PDB entry 5CHN | X-ray diffraction, 2.05 A resolution | chains H and L

[Chain H]
Molecule: Antibody 5M16 Fab Heavy Chain
From: Homo sapiens
Notes: antibody fragment or engineered binder
Sequence (222 residues; row label = number of the first residue in the row):
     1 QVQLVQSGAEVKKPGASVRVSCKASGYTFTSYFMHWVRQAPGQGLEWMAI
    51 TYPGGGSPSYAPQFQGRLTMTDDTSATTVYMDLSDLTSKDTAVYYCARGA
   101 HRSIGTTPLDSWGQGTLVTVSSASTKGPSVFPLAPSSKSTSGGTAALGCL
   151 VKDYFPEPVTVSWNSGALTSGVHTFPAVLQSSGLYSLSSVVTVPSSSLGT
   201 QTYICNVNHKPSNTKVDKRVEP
Unresolved in the structure: 136-142
Disulfides: Cys-149/Cys-205

[Chain L]
Molecule: Antibody 5M16 Fab Light Chain
From: Homo sapiens
Notes: antibody fragment or engineered binder
Sequence (218 residues; numbered 2 to 219; the number before each row is that of its first residue):
     2 IVMTQTPLSLSVTPGQPASISCKSSQSLLHSDGKTYLYWYLQKPGQSPQL
    52 LIYEVSNRLSGVPDRFSGSGSGTDFTLKISRVETEDVGVYYCMQSIQVPL
   102 YTFGQGTRLEIKRTVAAPSVFIFPPSDEQLKSGTASVVCLLNNFYPREAK
   152 VQWKVDNALQSGNSQESVTEQDSKDSTYSLSSTLTLSKADYEKHKVYACE
   202 VTHQGLSSPVTKSFNRGE
Disulfides: Cys-23/Cys-93, Cys-140/Cys-200

[How chain H and chain L interact]
Pairs across the interface (63; chain H residue first):
  His-35(H) / Tyr-102(L)
  Gln-39(H) / Gln-43(L)  hydrogen bond
  Gln-39(H) / Tyr-92(L)  hydrogen bond
  Gln-43(H) / Tyr-92(L)
  Gly-44(H) / Tyr-92(L)
  Leu-45(H) / Pro-49(L)  hydrophobic
  Leu-45(H) / Tyr-92(L)  hydrophobic
  Leu-45(H) / Phe-104(L)
  Trp-47(H) / Met-94(L)
  Trp-47(H) / Pro-100(L)
  Trp-47(H) / Tyr-102(L)
  Trp-47(H) / Phe-104(L)
  Ile-50(H) / Val-99(L)  hydrophobic
  Ser-59(H) / Val-99(L)
  Ser-59(H) / Pro-100(L)
  Tyr-60(H) / Pro-100(L)
  Ala-61(H) / Pro-100(L)
  Pro-62(H) / Pro-100(L)
  Tyr-95(H) / Gln-43(L)  hydrogen bond
  Tyr-95(H) / Ser-48(L)
  Thr-106(H) / Tyr-102(L)  hydrogen bond
  Thr-107(H) / Tyr-39(L)  hydrogen bond
  Thr-107(H) / Ser-96(L)  hydrogen bond
  Thr-107(H) / Tyr-102(L)
  Pro-108(H) / Tyr-39(L)  hydrophobic
  Pro-108(H) / Tyr-41(L)
  Pro-108(H) / Leu-51(L)  hydrophobic
  Pro-108(H) / Tyr-54(L)  hydrophobic
  Leu-109(H) / Tyr-41(L)  hydrogen bond (backbone-side chain)
  Leu-109(H) / Leu-51(L)
  Trp-112(H) / Tyr-41(L)  hydrophobic
  Trp-112(H) / Pro-49(L)
  Gly-113(H) / Ser-48(L)  hydrogen bond (backbone-side chain)
  Phe-131(H) / Ser-127(L)
  Phe-131(H) / Gln-130(L)
  Pro-132(H) / Ser-127(L)
  Pro-132(H) / Glu-129(L)
  Leu-133(H) / Phe-124(L)
  Ala-134(H) / Phe-124(L)
  Thr-144(H) / Phe-122(L)
  Ala-146(H) / Phe-122(L)  hydrophobic
  Ala-146(H) / Phe-124(L)
  Leu-150(H) / Ser-137(L)
  Lys-152(H) / Gln-130(L)
  Lys-152(H) / Ser-137(L)
  His-173(H) / Asn-143(L)  hydrogen bond
  His-173(H) / Asn-144(L)  hydrogen bond
  His-173(H) / Ser-180(L)  hydrogen bond
  Phe-175(H) / Leu-141(L)  hydrophobic
  Phe-175(H) / Ser-168(L)
  Phe-175(H) / Thr-170(L)
  Phe-175(H) / Ser-180(L)
  Phe-175(H) / Leu-181(L)
  Phe-175(H) / Ser-182(L)
  Pro-176(H) / Ser-168(L)  hydrogen bond (backbone-side chain)
  Pro-176(H) / Val-169(L)
  Val-178(H) / Gln-166(L)
  Leu-179(H) / Gln-166(L)
  Gln-180(H) / Gln-166(L)
  Ser-188(H) / Ser-182(L)  hydrogen bond
  Val-190(H) / Leu-141(L)  hydrophobic
  Thr-192(H) / Asn-143(L)
  Lys-218(H) / Glu-129(L)  salt bridge
Also at the interface, not in a pair above, chain H (43 interface residues in all): Val-37, Glu-46, Asp-110, Gln-114, Pro-135, Leu-147, Thr-174
Also at the interface, not in a pair above, chain L (37 interface residues in all): Tyr-37, Gln-47, Leu-60, Leu-101, Thr-135, Val-139, Glu-167

[Summary]
43 residues of chain H face 37 of chain L across their interface, with 13 hydrogen bonds and 1 salt bridge.
Polar contacts include Lys-218(H)/Glu-129(L), Gln-39(H)/Gln-43(L) and Gln-39(H)/Tyr-92(L).
Chain H is Antibody 5M16 Fab Heavy Chain and chain L is Antibody 5M16 Fab Light Chain, both from Homo sapiens;
the structure, Fab fragments of chikungunya virus neutralizing human monoclonal antibody 5M16, was determined
by X-ray diffraction, deposited together with 5CGY.
